PDB entry 8QYV | electron microscopy, 3.50 A resolution | chains J and M of the 19 polymer chains in the assembly

Chain J:
Molecule: 118-nt DNA strand
Sequence (118 nucleotides; numbered -42 to 75; the number before each row is that of its first residue; numbers below 1 keep their minus sign (DG-42 is residue -42)):
   -42 GACTAGGGAG TAATCCCCTT GGCGGTTAAA ACGCGGGGGA CAGCGCGTAC GTGCGTTTAA
    18 GCGGTGCTAG AGCTGTCTAC GACCAATTGA GCGGCCTCGG CACCGGGATT CTCCAGGG

Chain M:
Protein: Helicase SWR1
Source organism: Saccharomyces cerevisiae S288C
UniProt: Q05471 (SWR1_YEAST); residue numbers follow UniProt; this construct covers 1-1514
Amino-acid sequence (1514 residues; numbered 1 to 1514; the number before each row is that of its first residue):
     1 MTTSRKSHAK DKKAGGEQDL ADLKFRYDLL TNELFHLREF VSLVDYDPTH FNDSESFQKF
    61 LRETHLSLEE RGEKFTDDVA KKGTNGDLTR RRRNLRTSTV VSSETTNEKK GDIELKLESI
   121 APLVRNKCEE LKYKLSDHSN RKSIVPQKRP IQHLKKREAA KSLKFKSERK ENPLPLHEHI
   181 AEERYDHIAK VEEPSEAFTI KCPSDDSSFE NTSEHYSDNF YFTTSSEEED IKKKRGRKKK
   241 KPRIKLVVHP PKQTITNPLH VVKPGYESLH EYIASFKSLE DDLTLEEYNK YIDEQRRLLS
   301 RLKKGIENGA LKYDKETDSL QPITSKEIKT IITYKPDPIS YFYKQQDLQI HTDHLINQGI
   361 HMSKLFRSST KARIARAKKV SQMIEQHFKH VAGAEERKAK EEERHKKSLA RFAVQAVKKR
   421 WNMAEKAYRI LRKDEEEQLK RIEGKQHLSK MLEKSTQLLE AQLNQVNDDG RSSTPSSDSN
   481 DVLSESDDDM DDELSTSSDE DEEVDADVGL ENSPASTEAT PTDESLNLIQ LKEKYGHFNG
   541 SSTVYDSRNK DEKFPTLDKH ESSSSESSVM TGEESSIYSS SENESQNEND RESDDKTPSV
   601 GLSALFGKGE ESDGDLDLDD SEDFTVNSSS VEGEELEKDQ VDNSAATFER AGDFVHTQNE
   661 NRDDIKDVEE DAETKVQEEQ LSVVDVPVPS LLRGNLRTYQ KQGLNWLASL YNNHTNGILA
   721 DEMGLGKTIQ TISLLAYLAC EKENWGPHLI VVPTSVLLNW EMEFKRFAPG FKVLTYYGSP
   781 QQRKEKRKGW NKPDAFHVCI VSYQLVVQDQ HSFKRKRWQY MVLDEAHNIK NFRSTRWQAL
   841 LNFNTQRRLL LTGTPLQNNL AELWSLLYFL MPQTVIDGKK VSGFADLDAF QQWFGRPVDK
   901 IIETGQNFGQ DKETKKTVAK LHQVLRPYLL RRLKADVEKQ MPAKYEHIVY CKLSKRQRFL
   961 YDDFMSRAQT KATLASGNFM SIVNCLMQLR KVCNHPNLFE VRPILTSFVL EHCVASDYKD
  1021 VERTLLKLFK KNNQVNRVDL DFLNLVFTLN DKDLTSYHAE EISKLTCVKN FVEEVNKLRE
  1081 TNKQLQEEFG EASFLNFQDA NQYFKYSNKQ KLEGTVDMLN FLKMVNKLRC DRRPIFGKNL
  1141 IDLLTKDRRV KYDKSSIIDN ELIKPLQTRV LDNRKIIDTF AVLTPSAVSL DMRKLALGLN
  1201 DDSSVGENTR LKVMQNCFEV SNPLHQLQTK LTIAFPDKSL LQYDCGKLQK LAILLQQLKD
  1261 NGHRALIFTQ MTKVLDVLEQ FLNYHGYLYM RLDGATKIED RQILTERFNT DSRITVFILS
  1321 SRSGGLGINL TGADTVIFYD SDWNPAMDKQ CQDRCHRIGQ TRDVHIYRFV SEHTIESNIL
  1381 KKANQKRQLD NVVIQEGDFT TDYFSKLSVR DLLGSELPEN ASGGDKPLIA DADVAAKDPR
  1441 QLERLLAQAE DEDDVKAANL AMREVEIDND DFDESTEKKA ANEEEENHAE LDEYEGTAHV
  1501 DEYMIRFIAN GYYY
Unresolved in the structure: 1-680, 1401-1514
Ion coordination: beryllium trifluoride ion near Gly724 (its only coordinating residue here); Mg2+: Glu825 (together with ADP)
Residues lining bound ligands: ADP (adenosine-5'-diphosphate): Asn695, Leu696, Arg697, Gln700, Gly724, Leu725, Gly726, Lys727, Thr728, Ile729, Asn759, Arg766, Phe767, Asn1329, Arg1357, Ile1358

Chain J / chain M interface:
Pairs across the interface (35; chain J residue first):
  DC-26(J) with Arg833(M), sugar contact
  DC-25(J) with Arg833(M), salt bridge to the phosphate
  DT-23(J) with Phe979(M), phosphate contact
  DG-22(J) with Phe979(M), sugar contact; Ile982(M), base contact
  DG-21(J) with Val983(M), sugar contact; Leu986(M), phosphate contact
  DC-20(J) with Leu986(M), sugar contact; Arg990(M), salt bridge to the phosphate
  DG-19(J) with Gln1270(M), sugar contact; Met1271(M), phosphate contact; Thr1272(M), hydrogen bond to the phosphate; Arg1322(M), hydrogen bond to the sugar
  DG-18(J) with Gly1294(M), phosphate contact; Ser1320(M), hydrogen bond to the phosphate; Ser1323(M), phosphate contact
  DT-17(J) with Thr754(M), hydrogen bond to the phosphate; Gln804(M), sugar contact; Gly1294(M), phosphate contact; Arg1301(M), salt bridge to the phosphate
  DT-16(J) with Gln808(M), phosphate contact
  DA-15(J) with Pro780(M), phosphate contact; Gln808(M), hydrogen bond to the phosphate
  DA59(J) with Arg815(M), base contact
  DC60(J) with His811(M), hydrogen bond to the sugar; Arg815(M), hydrogen bond to the base
  DC61(J) with His811(M), sugar contact; Ser812(M), sugar contact
  DG62(J) with Arg787(M), salt bridge to the phosphate; Asn791(M), phosphate contact
  DG63(J) with Lys788(M), phosphate contact; Gly789(M), phosphate contact; Trp790(M), hydrogen bond to the phosphate; Asn791(M), hydrogen bond to the phosphate; Lys792(M), phosphate contact
Also at the interface, not in a pair above, chain J (17 interface residues in all): DT-24
Also at the interface, not in a pair above, chain M (30 interface residues in all): Ser779, Leu805, Lys1273

Summary:
Chain J and chain M form an interface of 17 and 30 residues respectively; the contacts include 9 hydrogen
bonds and 4 salt bridges. Among the polar pairs are DC60(J)-Arg815(M), DG-19(J)-Arg1322(M) and
DC60(J)-His811(M). Ligands of chain M: ADP.
Chain J is a 118-nt DNA strand and chain M is Helicase SWR1 (Saccharomyces cerevisiae S288C); the structure,
SWR1-hexasome complex, was determined by electron microscopy together with 8QZ0 and 9FBW from the same study.
